8B0F - chains A and B of the 7 polymer chains in the assembly; structure by electron microscopy, 3.00 A resolution.

# Chain A
Molecule: Complement C5
From: Homo sapiens
Reference sequence: P01031 (CO5_HUMAN); residues 1-1676 here = UniProt positions 1-1676
Amino-acid sequence (1676 residues; numbered 1 to 1676; the number before each row is that of its first residue):
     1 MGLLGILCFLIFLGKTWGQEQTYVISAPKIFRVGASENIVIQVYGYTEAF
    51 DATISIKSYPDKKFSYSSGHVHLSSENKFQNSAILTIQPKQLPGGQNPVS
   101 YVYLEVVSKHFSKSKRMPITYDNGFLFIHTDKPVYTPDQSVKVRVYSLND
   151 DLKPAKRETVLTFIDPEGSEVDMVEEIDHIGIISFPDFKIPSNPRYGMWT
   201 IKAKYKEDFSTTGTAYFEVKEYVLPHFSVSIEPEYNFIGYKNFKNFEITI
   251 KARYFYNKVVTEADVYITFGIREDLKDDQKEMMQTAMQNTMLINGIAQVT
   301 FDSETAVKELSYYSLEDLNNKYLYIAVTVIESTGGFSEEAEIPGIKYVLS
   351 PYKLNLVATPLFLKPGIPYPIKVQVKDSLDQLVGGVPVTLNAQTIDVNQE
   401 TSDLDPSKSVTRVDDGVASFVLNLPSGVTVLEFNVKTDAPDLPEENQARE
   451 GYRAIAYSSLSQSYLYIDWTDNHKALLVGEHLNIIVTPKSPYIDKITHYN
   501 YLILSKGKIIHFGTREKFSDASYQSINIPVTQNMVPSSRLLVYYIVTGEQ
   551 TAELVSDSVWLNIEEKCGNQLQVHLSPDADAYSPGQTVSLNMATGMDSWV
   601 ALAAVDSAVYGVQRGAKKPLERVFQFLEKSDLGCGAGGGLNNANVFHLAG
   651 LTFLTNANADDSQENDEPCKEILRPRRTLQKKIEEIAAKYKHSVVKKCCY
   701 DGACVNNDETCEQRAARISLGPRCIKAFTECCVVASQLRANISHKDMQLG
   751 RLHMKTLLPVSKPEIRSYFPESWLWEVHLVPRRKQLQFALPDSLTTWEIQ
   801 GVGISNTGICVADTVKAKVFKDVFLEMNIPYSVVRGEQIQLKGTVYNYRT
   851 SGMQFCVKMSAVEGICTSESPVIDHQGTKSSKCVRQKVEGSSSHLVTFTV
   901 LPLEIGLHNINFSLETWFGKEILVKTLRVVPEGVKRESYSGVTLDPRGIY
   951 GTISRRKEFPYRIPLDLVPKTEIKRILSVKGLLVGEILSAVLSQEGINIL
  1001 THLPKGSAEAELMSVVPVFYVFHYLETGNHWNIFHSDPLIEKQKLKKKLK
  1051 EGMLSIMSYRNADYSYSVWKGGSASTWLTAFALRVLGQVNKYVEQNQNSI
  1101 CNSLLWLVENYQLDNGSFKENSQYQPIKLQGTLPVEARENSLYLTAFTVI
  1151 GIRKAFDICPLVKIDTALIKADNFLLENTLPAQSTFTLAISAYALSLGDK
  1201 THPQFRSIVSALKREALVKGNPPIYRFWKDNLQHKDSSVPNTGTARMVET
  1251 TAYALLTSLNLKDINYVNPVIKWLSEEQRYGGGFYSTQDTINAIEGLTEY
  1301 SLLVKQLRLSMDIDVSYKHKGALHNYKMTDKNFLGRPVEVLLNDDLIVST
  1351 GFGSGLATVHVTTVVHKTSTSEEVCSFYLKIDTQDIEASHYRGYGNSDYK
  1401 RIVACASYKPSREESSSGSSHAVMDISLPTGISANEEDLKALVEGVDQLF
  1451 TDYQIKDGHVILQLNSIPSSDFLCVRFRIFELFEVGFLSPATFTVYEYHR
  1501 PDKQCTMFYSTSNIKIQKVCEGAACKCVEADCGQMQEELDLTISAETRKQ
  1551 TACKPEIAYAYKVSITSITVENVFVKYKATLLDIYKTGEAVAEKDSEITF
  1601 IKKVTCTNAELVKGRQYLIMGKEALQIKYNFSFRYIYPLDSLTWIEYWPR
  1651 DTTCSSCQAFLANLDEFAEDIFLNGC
Disordered / not traced: 1-18, 674-767, 872-881, 1369-1676
Disulfide bonds: Cys567-Cys810, Cys634-Cys669, Cys856-Cys883, Cys1101-Cys1159
Covalently attached groups: N-acetylglucosamine (NAG) linked to Asn911

# Chain B
Molecule: Complement component C6
From: Homo sapiens
Reference sequence: P13671 (CO6_HUMAN); numbering as in UniProt (aligned over 1-934)
Amino-acid sequence (934 residues; row label = number of the first residue in the row):
     1 MARRSVLYFILLNALINKGQACFCDHYAWTQWTSCSKTCNSGTQSRHRQI
    51 VVDKYYQENFCEQICSKQETRECNWQRCPINCLLGDFGPWSDCDPCIEKQ
   101 SKVRSVLRPSQFGGQPCTAPLVAFQPCIPSKLCKIEEADCKNKFRCDSGR
   151 CIARKLECNGENDCGDNSDERDCGRTKAVCTRKYNPIPSVQLMGNGFHFL
   201 AGEPRGEVLDNSFTGGICKTVKSSRTSNPYRVPANLENVGFEVQTAEDDL
   251 KTDFYKDLTSLGHNENQQGSFSSQGGSSFSVPIFYSSKRSENINHNSAFK
   301 QAIQASHKKDSSFIRIHKVMKVLNFTTKAKDLHLSDVFLKALNHLPLEYN
   351 SALYSRIFDDFGTHYFTSGSLGGVYDLLYQFSSEELKNSGLTEEEAKHCV
   401 RIETKKRVLFAKKTKVEHRCTTNKLSEKHEGSFIQGAEKSISLIRGGRSE
   451 YGAALAWEKGSSGLEEKTFSEWLESVKENPAVIDFELAPIVDLVRNIPCA
   501 VTKRNNLRKALQEYAAKFDPCQCAPCPNNGRPTLSGTECLCVCQSGTYGE
   551 NCEKQSPDYKSNAVDGQWGCWSSWSTCDATYKRSRTRECNNPAPQRGGKR
   601 CEGEKRQEEDCTFSIMENNGQPCINDDEEMKEVDLPEIEADSGCPQPVPP
   651 ENGFIRNEKQLYLVGEDVEISCLTGFETVGYQYFRCLPDGTWRQGDVECQ
   701 RTECIKPVVQEVLTITPFQRLYRIGESIELTCPKGFVVAGPSRYTCQGNS
   751 WTPPISNSLTCEKDTLTKLKGHCQLGQKQSGSECICMSPEEDCSHHSEDL
   801 CVFDTDSNDYFTSPACKFLAEKCLNNQQLHFLHIGSCQDGRQLEWGLERT
   851 RLSSNSTKKESCGYDTCYDWEKCSASTSKCVCLLPPQCFKGGNQLYCVKM
   901 GSSTSEKTLNICEVGTIRCANRKMEILHPGKCLA
Disordered / not traced: 1-21, 281-284, 409-411, 764-934
Disulfide bonds: Cys22-Cys61, Cys24-Cys65, Cys35-Cys73, Cys39-Cys78, Cys82-Cys117, Cys93-Cys127, Cys96-Cys133, Cys140-Cys151, Cys146-Cys164, Cys158-Cys173, Cys180-Cys218, Cys399-Cys420, Cys499-Cys623, Cys521-Cys570, Cys523-Cys539, Cys526-Cys541, Cys543-Cys552, Cys577-Cys611, Cys589-Cys601, Cys644-Cys686, Cys672-Cys699, Cys704-Cys746, Cys732-Cys761
Covalently attached groups: N-acetylglucosamine (NAG) linked to Asn324
Curated features (UniProtKB/Swiss-Prot):
  - binding site (Ca(2+)): Leu156, Asn159, Glu161, Asp163, Asp169, Glu170
  - glycosylation: Trp29 (C-linked (Man) tryptophan), Trp32 (C-linked (Man) tryptophan), Thr38 (O-linked (Fuc...) threonine), Trp90 (C-linked (Man) tryptophan), Asn324 (N-linked (GlcNAc...) asparagine), Thr392 (O-linked (Fuc...) threonine), Trp568 (C-linked (Man) tryptophan), Trp571 (C-linked (Man) tryptophan), Trp574 (C-linked (Man) tryptophan), Asn855 (N-linked (GlcNAc...) asparagine)
  - natural variant: Ala119 (A119E: In allotype C6 A)

# Interface between chain A and chain B
Residue-residue contacts (96; chain A residue first):
  Tyr59(A) with Leu132(B), hydrophobic
  Pro60(A) with Ile128(B); Pro129(B); Ser130(B); Lys131(B); Leu132(B)
  Asp61(A) with Ile128(B); Pro129(B)
  Lys62(A) with Ile128(B)
  Pro166(A) with Pro688(B)
  Glu167(A) with Val664(B); Leu687(B); Pro688(B)
  Tyr939(A) with Tyr681(B), hydrophobic
  Gly941(A) with Gln682(B); Tyr683(B)
  Val942(A) with Tyr683(B), hydrogen bond (backbone-side chain)
  Thr943(A) with Glu669(B); Tyr683(B), hydrogen bond (backbone-side chain)
  Tyr950(A) with Arg656(B)
  Val991(A) with Met616(B); Glu617(B), hydrogen bond (backbone-backbone)
  Leu992(A) with Ile615(B); Met616(B), hydrophobic
  Ser993(A) with Ile615(B), hydrogen bond (backbone-backbone); Met616(B); Glu617(B)
  Glu995(A) with Ser614(B)
  Asn998(A) with Phe613(B)
  Ile999(A) with Ile615(B), hydrophobic
  His1002(A) with Tyr581(B); Phe613(B)
  Leu1003(A) with Cys577(B), hydrophobic; Tyr581(B), hydrophobic; Cys611(B), hydrophobic
  Pro1004(A) with Cys577(B)
  Ser1007(A) with Ala579(B)
  Ala1010(A) with Ala579(B); Tyr581(B), hydrogen bond (backbone-side chain)
  Met1013(A) with Tyr581(B)
  Ser1014(A) with Tyr581(B), hydrogen bond (backbone-side chain)
  Asp1114(A) with Val712(B)
  Asn1115(A) with Val712(B)
  Leu1129(A) with Thr580(B)
  Arg1153(A) with Arg720(B)
  Ile1169(A) with Arg720(B)
  Lys1170(A) with Pro717(B)
  Asp1172(A) with Arg720(B), salt bridge
  Asn1173(A) with Lys706(B)
  Asp1199(A) with Thr674(B), hydrogen bond
  Thr1201(A) with Phe654(B); Leu673(B); Thr674(B)
  His1202(A) with Ile705(B)
  Pro1203(A) with Leu673(B), hydrophobic
  Arg1206(A) with Phe654(B)
  Lys1213(A) with Glu658(B), salt bridge
  Arg1214(A) with Glu632(B), salt bridge
  Ala1216(A) with Lys631(B)
  Leu1217(A) with Met630(B)
  Val1218(A) with Glu629(B); Met630(B), hydrogen bond (backbone-backbone); Lys631(B)
  Lys1219(A) with Glu628(B), salt bridge
  Asn1221(A) with Asp634(B); Leu635(B)
  Lys1229(A) with Glu629(B), salt bridge
  His1234(A) with Glu629(B)
  Ser1238(A) with Asn505(B), hydrogen bond; Arg508(B), hydrogen bond
  Pro1240(A) with Thr612(B)
  Asp1263(A) with Glu658(B)
  Leu1274(A) with Met616(B)
  Ser1275(A) with Met616(B)
  Glu1276(A) with Pro622(B)
  Glu1277(A) with Ser614(B); Ile615(B), hydrogen bond (side chain-backbone); Met616(B), hydrogen bond (side chain-backbone)
  Gln1278(A) with Pro622(B)
  Arg1279(A) with Pro622(B); Ile624(B); Glu628(B), salt bridge
  Tyr1280(A) with Met616(B)
  Gly1283(A) with Phe613(B); Ser614(B), hydrogen bond (backbone-side chain)
  Phe1284(A) with Thr612(B); Phe613(B), hydrogen bond (backbone-backbone); Ile615(B), hydrophobic; Met616(B), hydrophobic
  Tyr1285(A) with Asp610(B)
  Thr1290(A) with Phe613(B)
  Leu1297(A) with Met616(B), hydrophobic
  Thr1358(A) with Tyr683(B), hydrogen bond
  His1360(A) with Asp667(B), salt bridge; Tyr681(B), hydrogen bond; Tyr683(B)
Interface residues without a listed pair, chain A (76 interface residues in all): Gly168, Ser940, Lys980, Gly996, Ala1008, Leu1168, Glu1177, Gly1220, Pro1222, Asn1265, Gly1282, Ser1286, Ala1293
Interface residues without a listed pair, chain B (56 interface residues in all): Asn618, Gln621, Cys623, Glu637, Asn657, Lys659, Cys672, Arg685, Arg693, Leu713

# Overview
76 residues of chain A and 56 residues of chain B are in contact; the contacts include 16 hydrogen bonds and 7
salt bridges. Polar pairs include Asp1172(A)-Arg720(B), Lys1213(A)-Glu658(B) and Arg1214(A)-Glu632(B).
Covalently linked N-acetylglucosamine: at Asn911(A). Covalently linked N-acetylglucosamine: at Asn324(B).
Here chain A is Complement C5 and chain B is Complement component C6, both from Homo sapiens. Entry 8B0F
(CryoEM structure of C5b8-CD59) was determined by electron microscopy.
